4GRL - chains A and D of the 4 polymer chains in the assembly; structure by X-ray diffraction, 2.86 A resolution.

== Chain A ==
Molecule: MHC class II HLA-DQ-alpha chain
Source organism: Homo sapiens
UniProtKB: Q30066 (Q30066_HUMAN); residues -1 to 181 here correspond to UniProt positions 2-184 (UniProt number = residue number + 3)
Sequence (183 residues; each row starts with the number of its first residue; numbers below 1 keep their minus sign (Asp-1 is residue -1)):
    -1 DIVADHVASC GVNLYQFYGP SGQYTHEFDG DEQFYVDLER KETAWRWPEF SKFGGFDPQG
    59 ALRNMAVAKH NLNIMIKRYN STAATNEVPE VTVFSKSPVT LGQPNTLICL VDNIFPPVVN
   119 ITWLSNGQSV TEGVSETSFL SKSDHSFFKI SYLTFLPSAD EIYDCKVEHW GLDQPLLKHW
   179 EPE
Not modelled in the structure: 181
Disulfides: Cys107-Cys163
Reported in the primary citation:
  - conformationally variable residues (order/disorder transition): Arg44 to Gly52

== Chain D ==
Molecule: TCR Hy.1B11 beta chain
Source organism: Homo sapiens
Sequence (268 residues; each row starts with the number of its first residue):
     1 MKDRLLMLFA KDVVSRNGGS GGGGGGAGVS QTPSNKVTEK GKYVELRCDP ISGHTALYWY
    61 RQSLGQGPEF LIYFQGTGAA DDSGLPNDRF FAVRPEGSVS TLKIQRTERG DSAVYLCATS
   121 ALGDTQYFGP GTRLTVLEDL KNVFPPEVAV FEPSEAEISH TQKATLVCLA TGFYPDHVEL
   181 SWWVNGKEVH SGVCTDPQPL KEQPALNDSR YSLSSRLRVS ATFWQNPRNH FRCQVQFYGL
   241 SENDEWTQDR AKPVTQIVSA EAWGRADS
Not modelled in the structure: 1-3, 18-24, 268
Disulfides: Cys48-Cys117, Cys168-Cys233

== Chain A / chain D interface ==
Pairs across the interface (45; chain A residue first):
  Cys8(A) - Phe9(D)
  Cys8(A) - Ala10(D)  hydrogen bond (backbone-backbone)
  Tyr22(A) - Phe9(D)
  His24(A) - Met7(D)
  His24(A) - Leu8(D)
  Gln31(A) - Met7(D)
  Lys39(A) - Asp82(D)  salt bridge
  Gly52(A) - Leu5(D)
  Gly53(A) - Leu5(D)  hydrogen bond (backbone-backbone)
  Gly53(A) - Leu6(D)
  Gly53(A) - Met7(D)  hydrogen bond (backbone-backbone)
  Phe54(A) - Leu6(D)
  Phe54(A) - Met7(D)
  Phe54(A) - Phe9(D)  hydrophobic
  Gln57(A) - Ala80(D)  hydrogen bond (side chain-backbone)
  Gln57(A) - Asp81(D)
  Gly58(A) - Phe9(D)
  Leu60(A) - Ala80(D)
  Arg61(A) - Lys11(D)
  Arg61(A) - Asp12(D)  hydrogen bond (side chain-backbone)
  Arg61(A) - Tyr73(D)
  Arg61(A) - Gln75(D)
  Arg61(A) - Ala80(D)
  Arg61(A) - Leu122(D)  hydrogen bond (side chain-backbone)
  Asn62(A) - Ala10(D)  hydrogen bond (side chain-backbone)
  Asn62(A) - Lys11(D)
  Asn62(A) - Asp12(D)  hydrogen bond (side chain-backbone)
  Ala64(A) - Gln75(D)
  Ala64(A) - Gly78(D)
  Ala64(A) - Ala79(D)
  Ala64(A) - Ala80(D)  hydrophobic
  Val65(A) - Asp12(D)
  Val65(A) - Val13(D)
  Val65(A) - Val14(D)
  Val65(A) - Gln75(D)
  His68(A) - Val14(D)
  His68(A) - Ser15(D)  hydrogen bond (side chain-backbone)
  His68(A) - Gly76(D)
  His68(A) - Thr77(D)  hydrogen bond (side chain-backbone)
  Asn69(A) - Asp12(D)
  Asn69(A) - Val13(D)  hydrogen bond (side chain-backbone)
  Asn69(A) - Val14(D)
  Asn69(A) - Ser15(D)  hydrogen bond (side chain-backbone)
  Ile72(A) - Asn17(D)
  Arg76(A) - Asn17(D)
Interface residues without a listed pair, chain A (22 interface residues in all): Phe32, Phe51, Ala66

== Overview ==
The chain A/chain D interface involves 22 residues from each chain; the contacts include 12 hydrogen bonds and
1 salt bridge. Polar pairs include Lys39(A)-Asp82(D), Gln57(A)-Ala80(D) and Arg61(A)-Asp12(D). The paper
reports conformational variability at Arg44(A).
Here chain A is MHC class II HLA-DQ-alpha chain and chain D is TCR Hy.1B11 beta chain, both from Homo sapiens.
Entry 4GRL (Crystal structure of a autoimmune TCR-MHC complex) was determined by X-ray diffraction, deposited
together with 4MAY.
